PDB entry 5DQT | X-ray diffraction, 3.10 A resolution | chains A and G of the 8 polymer chains in the assembly

[Chain A]
Molecule: CRISPR-associated endonuclease Cas1
Organism: Escherichia coli K12
Notes: EC 3.1.-.-
UniProt: Q46896 (CAS1_ECOLI); residue numbers follow UniProt; this construct covers 1-305
Sequence (305 residues; row label = number of the first residue in the row):
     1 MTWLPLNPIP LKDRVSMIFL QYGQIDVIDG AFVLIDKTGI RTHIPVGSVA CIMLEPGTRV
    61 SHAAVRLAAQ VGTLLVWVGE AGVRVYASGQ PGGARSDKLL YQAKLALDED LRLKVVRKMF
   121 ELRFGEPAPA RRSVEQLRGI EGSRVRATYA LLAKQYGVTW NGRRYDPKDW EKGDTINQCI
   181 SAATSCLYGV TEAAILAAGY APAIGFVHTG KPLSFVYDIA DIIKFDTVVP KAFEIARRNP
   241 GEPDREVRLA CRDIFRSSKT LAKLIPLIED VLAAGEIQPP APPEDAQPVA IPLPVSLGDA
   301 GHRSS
Not modelled in the structure: 1-14, 282-305
UniProt features mapped onto this chain:
  - binding site (Mg(2+)): Glu141, His208, Asp221
  - mutagenesis: Tyr22 (Y22A: Slightly decreased spacer acquisition in vivo; Y22F: Nearly wild-type spacer acquisition in vivo), Arg41 (R41E: Dramatically decreased spacer acquisition in vivo), Arg59 (R59A: Loss of spacer acquisition in vivo, decreased protospacer binding; R59D: Dramatically decreased spacer acquisition in vitro, 250-fold decreased affinity for protospacer DNA), Arg66 (R66D: Dramatically decreased spacer acquisition in vitro, 250-fold decreased affinity for protospacer DNA; R66E: Dramatically decreased spacer acquisition in vivo), Arg84 (R84A: Decreased spacer acquisition in vivo; R84E: Dramatically decreased spacer acquisition in vivo), Glu141 (E141A: No cleavage of any substrates, no restoration of UV or mitomycin C (MMC) resistance. Loss of spacer acquisition in vivo), Tyr149 (Y149A: No effect on in vitro protospacer integration), Tyr165 (Y165A: No effect on in vitro protospacer integration. Alone significantly decreased protospacer acquisition in vivo ...), Trp170 (W170A: Alone significantly decreased protospacer acquisition in vivo. Decreased protospacer binding; in association with A-170), Thr184 (T184A: No cleavage of any substrates), Tyr188 (Y188A: Partial inhibition of cleavage. No effect on in vitro protospacer integration. Significantly decreased protospacer acquisition in vivo), His208 (H208A: No cleavage of any substrates, no restoration of UV or MMC resistance. Loss of spacer acquisition in vivo), 13 further mutagenesis entries in UniProt

[Chain G]
Molecule: 34-nt DNA strand
Sequence (34 nucleotides; row label = number of the first residue in the row):
     1 TTTTTTCGTA GCTGAGTTGA GTCGATGCTT TTTT
Not modelled in the structure: 1

[How chain A and chain G interact]
Residue-residue contacts (13; chain A residue first):
  Tyr22(A) - DT6(G)  base contact
  Tyr22(A) - DC7(G)  base contact
  Gly23(A) - DC7(G)  sugar contact
  Asp36(A) - DT6(G)  sugar contact
  Asp36(A) - DC7(G)  phosphate contact
  Lys37(A) - DT6(G)  phosphate contact
  Lys37(A) - DC7(G)  hydrogen bond to the phosphate
  Thr38(A) - DT6(G)  sugar contact
  Arg41(A) - DT4(G)  sugar contact
  Arg41(A) - DT6(G)  sugar contact
  Gly57(A) - DC7(G)  base contact
  Gly57(A) - DG8(G)  sugar contact
  Arg59(A) - DG8(G)  salt bridge to the phosphate
Also at the interface, not in a pair above, chain G (5 interface residues in all): DT5

[Overview]
The interface between chain A and chain G involves 8 residues on one side and 5 on the other; the contacts
include 1 hydrogen bond and 1 salt bridge. Among the polar pairs are Lys37(A)-DC7(G) and Arg59(A)-DG8(G).
Chain A is CRISPR-associated endonuclease Cas1 (Escherichia coli K12) and chain G is a 34-nt DNA strand; the
structure, Crystal Structure of Cas-DNA-22 complex, was determined by X-ray diffraction, deposited together
with 5DLJ, 5DQU and 5DQZ.
